Entry 8I04 (X-ray diffraction, 2.30 A resolution); this record covers chains B and C of the 3 polymer chains in the assembly.

# Chain B (and C)
Molecule: Serine acetyltransferase
From: Salmonella enterica subsp. enterica serovar Typhimurium
Notes: EC 2.3.1.30; chain C of this document is another copy of the same molecule, construct and numbering; everything in this record applies to it too
UniProt: A0A0D6I3Y9 (A0A0D6I3Y9_SALTM); residues 2-272 here = UniProt positions 2-272
Amino-acid sequence (280 residues; each row starts with the number of its first residue; numbers below 1 keep their minus sign (Met-7 is residue -7)):
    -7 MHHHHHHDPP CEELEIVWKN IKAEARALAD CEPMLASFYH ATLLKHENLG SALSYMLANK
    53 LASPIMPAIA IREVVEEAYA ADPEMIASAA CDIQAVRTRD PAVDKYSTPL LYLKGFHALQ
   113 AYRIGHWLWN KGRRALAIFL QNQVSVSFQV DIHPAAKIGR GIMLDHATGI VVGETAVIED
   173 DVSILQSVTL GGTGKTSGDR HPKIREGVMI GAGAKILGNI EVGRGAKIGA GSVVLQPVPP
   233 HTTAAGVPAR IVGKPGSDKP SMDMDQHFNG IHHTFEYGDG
Unresolved in the structure: -7 to 4, 262-272
Differences from the reference sequence: initiating methionine (-7); expression tag (-6 to 1)
Residues lining bound ligands:
  - serine (SER), molecule 1: Asp92, Pro93, Ala94, Asp157, His158
  - serine (SER), molecule 2: Gly183, Gly184, Thr185, Arg192, His193

# Interface between chain B and chain C
Residue-residue contacts - 53 pairs, chain B then chain C:
  Ile57(B) - Phe30(C)  hydrophobic
  Met58(B) - Met26(C)  hydrophobic
  Ala62(B) - Met26(C)  hydrophobic
  Arg125(B) - Glu24(C)  salt bridge
  Ala127(B) - Leu20(C)  hydrophobic
  Ala127(B) - Glu24(C)
  Ala127(B) - Tyr31(C)
  Ala127(B) - Tyr104(C)
  Leu128(B) - Glu24(C)
  Ile130(B) - Tyr104(C)  hydrophobic
  Phe131(B) - Tyr104(C)  hydrophobic
  Asn134(B) - Tyr104(C)  hydrogen bond (side chain-backbone)
  Asn134(B) - Leu105(C)
  Ser137(B) - Lys106(C)  hydrogen bond (backbone-side chain)
  Ser137(B) - Gln141(C)
  Val138(B) - Lys106(C)
  Val138(B) - Ser139(C)
  Val138(B) - Gln141(C)  hydrogen bond (backbone-side chain)
  Gln141(B) - Gln141(C)
  Asp143(B) - His158(C)  salt bridge
  Gly161(B) - Thr160(C)
  Val163(B) - His158(C)
  Val163(B) - Gln178(C)
  Ser179(B) - Ser179(C)
  Thr181(B) - Gln178(C)  hydrogen bond
  Gly184(B) - Gln258(C)
  Thr185(B) - Met256(C)
  Thr185(B) - Asp257(C)
  Thr185(B) - Gln258(C)
  Gly186(B) - Pro93(C)
  Gly186(B) - Asp255(C)
  Gly186(B) - Met256(C)  hydrogen bond (backbone-backbone)
  Lys187(B) - Thr90(C)
  Lys187(B) - Arg91(C)
  Lys187(B) - Pro93(C)
  Lys187(B) - Met254(C)
  Lys187(B) - Asp255(C)
  Thr188(B) - Pro93(C)
  Ser189(B) - Pro93(C)
  Arg192(B) - Pro93(C)
  Arg192(B) - Ala94(C)
  Lys207(B) - Ala204(C)
  Lys207(B) - Gly205(C)
  Leu209(B) - Ala222(C)  hydrophobic
  Leu209(B) - Gln258(C)
  Val225(B) - Ala222(C)
  Val225(B) - Gly223(C)
  Val225(B) - Phe260(C)  hydrophobic
  Leu227(B) - Phe260(C)
  Val239(B) - Gly223(C)
  Val239(B) - Gly238(C)
  Pro240(B) - Phe260(C)  hydrophobic
  Pro240(B) - Asn261(C)
Interface residues without a listed pair, chain B (34 interface residues in all): Val66, Arg126, His145, Glu166
Interface residues without a listed pair, chain C (34 interface residues in all): Leu27, Phe140, Val239, His259

# Overview
The chain B/chain C interface involves 34 residues from each chain; the contacts include 5 hydrogen bonds and
2 salt bridges. Among the polar pairs are Arg125(B)-Glu24(C), Asp143(B)-His158(C) and Asn134(B)-Tyr104(C).
Bound to chain B: serine.
Chain B and chain C are both Serine acetyltransferase (Salmonella enterica subsp. enterica serovar
Typhimurium); the structure, Crystal structure of serine acetyltransferase from Salmonella typhimurium
complexed with serine, was determined by X-ray diffraction, deposited together with 8I06 and 8I09.
